PDB entry 8DWS | electron microscopy, 3.73 A resolution | chains B and E of the 7 polymer chains in the assembly

[Chain B (and E)]
Name: Speckle-type POZ protein
Organism: Homo sapiens
Notes: chain E of this document is another copy of the same molecule, construct and numbering; everything in this record applies to it too
UniProtKB: O43791 (SPOP_HUMAN); residues 1-374 here = UniProt positions 1-374
Sequence (374 residues; numbered 1 to 374; the number before each row is that of its first residue):
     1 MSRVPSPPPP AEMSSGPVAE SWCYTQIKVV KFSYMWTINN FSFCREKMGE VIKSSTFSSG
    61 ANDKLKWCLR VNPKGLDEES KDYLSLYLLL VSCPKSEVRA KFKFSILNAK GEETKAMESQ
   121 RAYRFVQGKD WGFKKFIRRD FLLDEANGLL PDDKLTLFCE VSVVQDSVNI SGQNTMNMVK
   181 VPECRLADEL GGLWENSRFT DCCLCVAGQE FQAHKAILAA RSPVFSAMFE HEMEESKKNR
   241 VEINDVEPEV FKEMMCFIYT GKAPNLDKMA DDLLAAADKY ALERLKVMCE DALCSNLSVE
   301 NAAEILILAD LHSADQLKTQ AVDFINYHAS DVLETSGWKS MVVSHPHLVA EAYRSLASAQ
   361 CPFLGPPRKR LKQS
Disordered / not traced: 1-19, 366-374 (chain E: 1-14, 364-374)
Sequence notes: engineered mutation Lys47 (Glu in O43791)
UniProt features mapped onto this chain:
  - region: Tyr123 to Phe133 (Important for binding substrate proteins), Leu186 to Ile217 (Important for homodimerization)
  - natural variant: Thr25 (T25A: In NSDVS2), Tyr83 (Y83C: In NSDVS2), Arg121 (R121Q: In NSDVS1), Gly132 (G132V: In NSDVS2), Arg138 (R138C: In NSDVS2), Asp144 (D144N: In NSDVS1)
  - mutagenesis: Tyr87 (Y87A: Strongly reduced affinity for substrate proteins), Tyr123 (Y123A: Strongly reduced affinity for substrate proteins), Asp130 (D130A: Strongly reduced affinity for substrate proteins), Trp131 (W131A: Strongly reduced affinity for substrate proteins), Phe133 (F133A: Strongly reduced affinity for substrate proteins), Leu186 (L186D: Strongly reduced homodimerization. Reduces the activity of the cullin-RING-based BCR (BTB-CUL3-RBX1) E3 ubiquitin-protein ligase complex), Leu190 (L190D: Strongly reduced homodimerization. Reduces the activity of the cullin-RING-based BCR (BTB-CUL3-RBX1) E3 ubiquitin-protein ligase complex), Leu193 (L193D: Strongly reduced homodimerization. Reduces the activity of the cullin-RING-based BCR (BTB-CUL3-RBX1) E3 ubiquitin-protein ligase complex), Ile217 (I217K: Strongly reduced homodimerization. Reduces the activity of the cullin-RING-based BCR (BTB-CUL3-RBX1) E3 ubiquitin-protein ligase complex)
What the authors report for this chain:
  - mutagenesis - E47K, E78K: increased catalytic activity on BRD3
  - mutagenesis - E47K, E78K: increased stability
  - disease-associated variants - E47K, E78K: increased catalytic activity on BRD3
  - disease-associated variants - E47K, E78K: increased stability
  - disease-associated variants - W22R, R45L, R45W, E78K, S80R, Y327C, Y327F (citing earlier work)
  - mutagenesis - W131G: increased stability (proposed by the authors, not directly observed)
  - disease-associated variants - W131G: decreased stability

[How chain B and chain E interact]
Contacting residue pairs (29; chain B residue first):
  Ile325(B) with Tyr353(E)
  Asn326(B) with Tyr353(E), hydrogen bond
  Ala329(B) with Tyr353(E)
  Leu333(B) with Tyr353(E), hydrophobic; Arg354(E)
  Trp338(B) with Tyr353(E), hydrophobic
  Val342(B) with Pro346(E)
  Pro346(B) with Val342(E); Pro346(E), hydrophobic
  Tyr353(B) with Ile325(E); Ala329(E); Leu333(E), hydrophobic; Trp338(E), hydrophobic; Tyr353(E), hydrophobic; Leu356(E), hydrophobic
  Arg354(B) with Leu333(E)
  Leu356(B) with Tyr353(E), hydrophobic; Leu356(E), hydrophobic; Ala357(E); Gln360(E)
  Ala357(B) with Ala329(E), hydrophobic; Leu356(E), hydrophobic
  Gln360(B) with Gln360(E), hydrogen bond
  Cys361(B) with Gln360(E), hydrogen bond
  Phe363(B) with Ala359(E); Gln360(E); Pro362(E), hydrophobic; Phe363(E), hydrophobic
  Gly365(B) with Tyr327(E)
Other interface residues (no listed pair), chain B (20 interface residues in all): His347, Val349, Ala350, Ala352, Leu364
Other interface residues (no listed pair), chain E (22 interface residues in all): Met35, Thr37, Asn326, His347, Val349, Ala350, Ala352

[In short]
20 residues of chain B and 22 residues of chain E are in contact, with 3 hydrogen bonds. Polar pairs include
Asn326(B)-Tyr353(E), Gln360(B)-Gln360(E) and Cys361(B)-Gln360(E). UniProt lists 9 mutagenesis sites on chain
B. From the paper: E47K, E78K and W131G of chain B increase stability; E47K and E78K of chain B increase
catalytic activity on BRD3.
Chain B and chain E are both Speckle-type POZ protein (Homo sapiens); the structure, Full-length E47K SPOP,
was determined by electron microscopy, deposited together with 8DWT, 8DWU and 8DWV.
